Entry 2QGC (X-ray diffraction, 1.30 A resolution); this record covers chains A and B.

[Chain A (and B)]
Molecule: Transthyretin
From: Homo sapiens
Notes: chain B of this document is another copy of the same molecule, construct and numbering; everything in this record applies to it too
UniProtKB: P02766 (TTHY_HUMAN); residues 1-127 here correspond to UniProt positions 21-147 (UniProt number = residue number + 20)
Amino-acid sequence (127 residues; numbered 1 to 127; the number before each row is that of its first residue):
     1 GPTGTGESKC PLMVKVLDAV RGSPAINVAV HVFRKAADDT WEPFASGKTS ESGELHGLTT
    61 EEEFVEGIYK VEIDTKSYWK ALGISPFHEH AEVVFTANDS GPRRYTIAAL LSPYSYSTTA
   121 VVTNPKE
Disordered / not traced: 1-10, 126-127 (chain B: 1-10, 125-127)
Residues lining bound ligands: 4-(1,3-benzoxazol-2-yl)-2,6-dimethylphenol (MR4): Lys15, Leu17, Ala108, Ala109, Leu110, Ser117, Thr118, Thr119
Swiss-Prot annotation at these positions:
  - binding site (L-thyroxine): Lys15, Glu54, Ser117
  - modified residue: Cys10 (Sulfocysteine), Glu42 (4-carboxyglutamate), Ser52 (Phosphoserine)
  - glycosylation: Asn98 (N-linked (GlcNAc...) asparagine)

[Chain A / chain B interface]
Pairs across the interface (39):
  Phe87(A) with Phe95(B), hydrophobic; Thr96(B); Tyr105(B), hydrophobic; Ile107(B), hydrophobic; Ala120(B), hydrophobic; Val122(B), hydrophobic
  His88(A) with Val93(B); Val94(B)
  Glu89(A) with Val94(B), hydrogen bond (backbone-backbone); Thr96(B), hydrogen bond
  His90(A) with Val94(B)
  Glu92(A) with Glu92(B); Val94(B); Tyr116(B), hydrogen bond (backbone-side chain)
  Val93(A) with His88(B)
  Val94(A) with His88(B); Glu89(B), hydrogen bond (backbone-backbone); His90(B); Glu92(B)
  Phe95(A) with Phe87(B), hydrophobic
  Thr96(A) with Glu89(B), hydrogen bond
  Tyr105(A) with Phe87(B), hydrophobic
  Ile107(A) with Phe87(B), hydrophobic
  Tyr114(A) with Thr119(B), hydrogen bond (backbone-side chain); Ala120(B), hydrogen bond (backbone-backbone)
  Ser115(A) with Thr118(B), hydrogen bond (side chain-backbone); Thr119(B)
  Tyr116(A) with Glu92(B), hydrogen bond (side chain-backbone); Ser117(B); Thr118(B), hydrogen bond (backbone-backbone)
  Ser117(A) with Tyr116(B); Ser117(B), hydrogen bond
  Thr118(A) with Ser115(B), hydrogen bond (backbone-side chain); Tyr116(B), hydrogen bond (backbone-backbone)
  Thr119(A) with Tyr114(B), hydrogen bond (side chain-backbone); Ser115(B)
  Ala120(A) with Phe87(B), hydrophobic; Tyr114(B), hydrogen bond (backbone-backbone)
  Val122(A) with Phe87(B), hydrophobic
Interface residues without a listed pair, chain A (21 interface residues in all): Ile68, Lys76
Interface residues without a listed pair, chain B (22 interface residues in all): Ile68, Lys70, Lys76

[Summary]
The interface between chain A and chain B involves 21 residues on one side and 22 on the other; the contacts
include 15 hydrogen bonds. Among the polar pairs are Glu89(A)-Thr96(B), Glu92(A)-Tyr116(B) and
Tyr114(A)-Thr119(B). Bound to chain A: 4-(1,3-benzoxazol-2-yl)-2,6-dimethylphenol.
Both chains are Transthyretin (Homo sapiens). Entry 2QGC (Human transthyretin (TTR) complexed with
2-(3,5-Dimethyl-4-hydroxyphenyl)benzoxazole) was determined by X-ray diffraction together with 2QGB, 2QGD and
2QGE from the same study.
